Entry 4JBH (X-ray diffraction, 2.20 A resolution); this record covers chains A and C of the 4 polymer chains in the assembly.

Chain A (and C):
Name: Alcohol dehydrogenase (Zinc)
From: Pyrobaculum aerophilum
Notes: EC 1.1.1.1; chain C of this document is another copy of the same molecule, construct and numbering; everything in this record applies to it too
UniProtKB: Q8ZUP0 (Q8ZUP0_PYRAE); numbering as in UniProt (aligned over 1-331)
Sequence (370 residues; row label = number of the first residue in the row; numbers below 1 keep their minus sign (Met-38 is residue -38)):
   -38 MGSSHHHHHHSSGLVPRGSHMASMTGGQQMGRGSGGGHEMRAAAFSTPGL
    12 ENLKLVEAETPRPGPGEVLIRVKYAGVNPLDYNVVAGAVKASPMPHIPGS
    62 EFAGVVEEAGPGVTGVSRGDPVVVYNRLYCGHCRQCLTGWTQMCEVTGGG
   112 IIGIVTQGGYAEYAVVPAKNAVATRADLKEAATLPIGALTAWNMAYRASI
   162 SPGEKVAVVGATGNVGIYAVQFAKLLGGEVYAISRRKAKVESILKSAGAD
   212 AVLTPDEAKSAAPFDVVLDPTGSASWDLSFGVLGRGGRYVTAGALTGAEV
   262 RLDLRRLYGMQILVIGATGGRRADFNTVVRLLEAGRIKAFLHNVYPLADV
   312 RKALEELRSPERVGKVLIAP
Disordered / not traced: -38 to -2
Construct notes: expression tag (-38 to 0)
Metal / ion sites: Zn2+: Cys91, Cys94, Cys97, Cys105
Ligand contacts: : Cys91, Gly92, His93, Cys94, Cys97, Cys105, Glu106, Val107
What the authors report for this chain:
  - catalytic residues: Arg88 (proposed by the authors, not directly observed)

How chain A and chain C interact:
Residue-residue contacts (23; chain A residue first):
  Asp138(A) with Glu202(C)
  Lys140(A) with Glu202(C), salt bridge
  Glu141(A) with Ser203(C)
  Lys200(A) with Glu322(C)
  Glu202(A) with Tyr306(C)
  Ser203(A) with His303(C), hydrogen bond; Asn304(C), hydrogen bond; Tyr306(C), hydrogen bond; Glu317(C), hydrogen bond
  Ile204(A) with Lys200(C); His303(C); Glu322(C)
  Lys206(A) with Asn304(C), hydrogen bond; Val305(C)
  Ser207(A) with His303(C)
  Leu302(A) with Ala199(C); Lys200(C)
  Val305(A) with Ala199(C), hydrophobic
  Arg323(A) with Arg197(C); Lys200(C); Pro321(C); Glu322(C)
  Val324(A) with Glu322(C), hydrogen bond (backbone-side chain)
Other interface residues (no listed pair), chain A (15 interface residues in all): His303, Glu322
Other interface residues (no listed pair), chain C (15 interface residues in all): Asp310, Lys313, Ser320

Summary:
Chain A and chain C each contribute 15 residues to their interface, with 6 hydrogen bonds and 1 salt bridge.
Among the polar pairs are Lys140(A)-Glu202(C), Ser203(A)-His303(C) and Ser203(A)-Asn304(C). Chain A binds
compounds CO/ZN. The Zn2+ site is built by Cys91(A), Cys94(A), Cys97(A) and Cys105(A). From the paper: the
catalytic residue Arg88(A).
Both chains are Alcohol dehydrogenase (Zinc) (Pyrobaculum aerophilum). Entry 4JBH (2.2A resolution structure
of cobalt and zinc bound thermostable alcohol dehydrogenase from Pyrobaculum aerophilum) was determined by
X-ray diffraction, deposited together with 4JBG and 4JBI.
